5BWO - chains B and A; structure by X-ray diffraction, 2.38 A resolution.

# Chain B
Protein: Palmitoyl H3K9 Peptide
Sequence (10 residues; numbered 1 to 10; the number before each row is that of its first residue):
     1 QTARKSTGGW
Unresolved in the structure: 1
Covalent attachments: palmitic acid (PLM) linked to Lys5

# Chain A
Protein: NAD-dependent protein deacetylase sirtuin-3, mitochondrial
From: Homo sapiens
Notes: EC 3.5.1.-
UniProt: Q9NTG7 (SIR3_HUMAN); residue numbers follow UniProt; this construct covers 118-399
Sequence (309 residues; row label = number of the first residue in the row):
    91 MASMTGGQQM GRGSHHHHHH ENLYFQGSDK GKLSLQDVAE LIRARACQRV VVMVGAGIST
   151 PSGIPDFRSP GSGLYSNLQQ YDLPYPEAIF ELPFFFHNPK PFFTLAKELY PGNYKPNVTH
   211 YFLRLLHDKG LLLRLYTQNI DGLERVSGIP ASKLVEAHGT FASATCTVCQ RPFPGEDIRA
   271 DVMADRVPRC PVCTGVVKPD IVFFGEPLPQ RFLLHVVDFP MADLLLILGT SLEVEPFASL
   331 TEAVRSSVPR LLINRDLVGP LAWHPRSRDV AQLGDVVHGV ESLVELLGWT EEMRDLVQRE
   391 TGKLDGPDK
Unresolved in the structure: 91-120, 395-399
Differences from the reference sequence: expression tag (91-117)
Bound ions: Zn2+: Cys256, Cys259, Cys280, Cys283

# How chain B and chain A interact
Contacting residue pairs - 24 pairs, chain B then chain A:
  Thr2(B) - Gly295(A)
  Ala3(B) - Gly295(A)
  Arg4(B) - Glu296(A)
  Arg4(B) - Pro297(A)
  Arg4(B) - Glu325(A)
  Arg4(B) - Pro326(A)
  Lys5(B) - His248(A)
  Lys5(B) - Val292(A)  hydrogen bond (side chain-backbone)
  Lys5(B) - Phe293(A)
  Lys5(B) - Phe294(A)
  Lys5(B) - Gly295(A)  hydrogen bond (backbone-backbone)
  Lys5(B) - Glu296(A)  hydrogen bond (backbone-backbone)
  Lys5(B) - Leu298(A)
  Lys5(B) - Val324(A)
  Lys5(B) - Glu325(A)
  Ser6(B) - Glu323(A)
  Ser6(B) - Val324(A)
  Ser6(B) - Glu325(A)  hydrogen bond (backbone-backbone)
  Thr7(B) - Arg158(A)
  Thr7(B) - Phe294(A)
  Thr7(B) - Glu323(A)
  Gly8(B) - Glu323(A)
  Trp10(B) - Tyr175(A)  hydrogen bond
  Trp10(B) - Glu181(A)
Also at the interface, not in a pair above, chain A (16 interface residues in all): Glu177

# In short
8 residues of chain B and 16 residues of chain A are in contact; the contacts include 5 hydrogen bonds. Polar
pairs include Lys5(B)-Val292(A), Trp10(B)-Tyr175(A) and Lys5(B)-Gly295(A). Covalently linked palmitic acid: at
Lys5(B). Cys256(A), Cys259(A), Cys280(A) and Cys283(A) coordinate Zn2+.
Chain B is Palmitoyl H3K9 Peptide and chain A is NAD-dependent protein deacetylase sirtuin-3, mitochondrial
(Homo sapiens); the structure, Crystal Structure of Human SIRT3 in Complex with a Palmitoyl H3K9 Peptide, was
determined by X-ray diffraction (same publication as 5BWN).
